6ILJ - chains B and C of the 5 polymer chains in the assembly; structure by electron microscopy, 3.60 A resolution.

# Chain B
Name: Capsid protein VP2
Organism: Echovirus E6
Sequence (252 residues; numbered 10 to 261; the number before each row is that of its first residue):
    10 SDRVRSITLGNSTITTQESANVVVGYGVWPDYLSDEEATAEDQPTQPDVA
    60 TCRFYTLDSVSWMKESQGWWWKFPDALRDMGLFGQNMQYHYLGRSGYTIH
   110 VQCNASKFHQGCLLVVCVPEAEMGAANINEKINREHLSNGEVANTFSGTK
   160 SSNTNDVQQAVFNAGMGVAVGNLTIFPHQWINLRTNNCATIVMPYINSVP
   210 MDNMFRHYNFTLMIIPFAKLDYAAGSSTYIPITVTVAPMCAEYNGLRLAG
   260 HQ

# Chain C
Name: Capsid protein VP3
Organism: Echovirus E6
Sequence (238 residues; row label = number of the first residue in the row):
     1 GLPVMNTPGSNQFLTSDDYQSPTAMPQFDVTPEMNIPGEVKNLMEIAEVD
    51 SVVPVNNVNENVNSLEAYRIPVHSVTETGAQVFGFTLQPGADTVMERTLL
   101 GEILNYYANWSGSIKLTFMYCGSAMATGKFLLAYSPPGAGVPKNRREAML
   151 GTHIIWDIGLQSSCVLCVPWISQTHYRFVSKDIYTDAGFITCWYQTSIVV
   201 PAEVQNQSVILCFVSACNDFSVRLLRDSPFVRQTAFYQ

# How chain B and chain C interact
Residue-residue contacts (58):
  Val37(B) - Pro37(C)  hydrophobic
  Glu46(B) - Met34(C)
  Glu46(B) - Asn35(C)  hydrogen bond (side chain-backbone)
  Lys116(B) - Ala124(C)  hydrogen bond (backbone-backbone)
  Lys116(B) - Met125(C)
  Phe117(B) - Ser123(C)
  Phe117(B) - Met125(C)  hydrophobic
  Phe117(B) - Val204(C)  hydrophobic
  His118(B) - Ser123(C)
  Gln119(B) - Gly122(C)
  Gln119(B) - Ser123(C)
  Gln119(B) - Gln205(C)
  Gln119(B) - Gln207(C)  hydrogen bond (side chain-backbone)
  Gln119(B) - Ser208(C)
  Cys121(B) - Cys121(C)  hydrophobic
  Val170(B) - Leu65(C)  hydrophobic
  Phe171(B) - Asn63(C)
  Phe171(B) - Ser64(C)
  Val179(B) - Leu65(C)  hydrophobic
  Val179(B) - Tyr68(C)  hydrophobic
  Gly180(B) - Ser51(C)
  Gly180(B) - Val52(C)  hydrogen bond (backbone-backbone)
  Gly180(B) - Tyr68(C)  hydrogen bond (backbone-side chain)
  Asn181(B) - Arg97(C)  hydrogen bond (side chain-backbone)
  Asn181(B) - Thr98(C)
  Asn181(B) - Leu99(C)  hydrogen bond (side chain-backbone)
  Thr183(B) - Val49(C)
  Thr183(B) - Asp50(C)  hydrogen bond (side chain-backbone)
  Thr183(B) - Ser51(C)
  Ile184(B) - Ile46(C)  hydrophobic
  Trp189(B) - Met119(C)
  Trp189(B) - Phe213(C)  hydrophobic
  Asn191(B) - Tyr120(C)
  Arg193(B) - Tyr120(C)
  Arg193(B) - Gly122(C)
  Arg193(B) - Ser123(C)  hydrogen bond (side chain-backbone)
  Arg193(B) - Ala124(C)
  Arg193(B) - Ala126(C)
  Arg193(B) - Ile158(C)
  Arg193(B) - Gly159(C)  hydrogen bond (side chain-backbone)
  Tyr204(B) - Pro37(C)
  Ile205(B) - Pro37(C)  hydrophobic
  Asn206(B) - Met34(C)
  Asn206(B) - Ile36(C)
  Ser207(B) - Met34(C)
  Val208(B) - Met34(C)
  Pro209(B) - Met34(C)  hydrophobic
  Pro225(B) - Leu65(C)
  Phe226(B) - Leu65(C)  hydrophobic
  Phe226(B) - Arg69(C)  hydrogen bond (backbone-side chain)
  Ala227(B) - Arg69(C)
  Ala227(B) - Cys121(C)  hydrophobic
  Ala227(B) - Val209(C)  hydrophobic
  Lys228(B) - Arg69(C)
  Asp230(B) - Gln205(C)
  Tyr231(B) - Gln205(C)
  Ala232(B) - Glu203(C)
  Ala232(B) - Gln205(C)
Interface residues without a listed pair, chain B (37 interface residues in all): Arg12, Tyr35, Gln76, Gly120, Ala178, Pro203, Ile224
Interface residues without a listed pair, chain C (38 interface residues in all): Gly38, Leu160, Ser162, Leu211

# Overview
The interface between chain B and chain C involves 37 residues on one side and 38 on the other, with 11
hydrogen bonds. Among the polar pairs are Glu46(B)-Asn35(C), Gln119(B)-Gln207(C) and Gly180(B)-Tyr68(C).
Chain B is Capsid protein VP2 and chain C is Capsid protein VP3, both from Echovirus E6; the structure,
Cryo-EM structure of Echovirus 6 complexed with its attachment receptor CD55 at PH 5.5, was determined by
electron microscopy together with 6ILK, 6ILL, 6ILM, 6ILN, 6ILO and 6ILP from the same study.
